Entry 3RMO (X-ray diffraction, 1.40 A resolution); this record covers chains H and I of the 3 polymer chains in the assembly.

== Chain H ==
Molecule: Thrombin Heavy Chain
From: Homo sapiens
Notes: EC 3.4.21.5
UniProt: P00734 (THRB_HUMAN); the construct lacks a stretch of the UniProt sequence and is renumbered around it, so the offset changes along the chain: 16-36 = UniProt 364-384; 37-60 = UniProt 386-409; 61-77 = UniProt 419-435; 78-97 = UniProt 437-456; 7 more segments
Amino-acid sequence (259 residues; numbered 16 to 247 plus 28 insertion-coded residues; 1 number in that range is skipped by the numbering (no residue carries it; nothing is unmodelled there); the number before each row is that of its first residue; a row labelled like 60A-60I holds insertion residues (60A, then the next letters in order)):
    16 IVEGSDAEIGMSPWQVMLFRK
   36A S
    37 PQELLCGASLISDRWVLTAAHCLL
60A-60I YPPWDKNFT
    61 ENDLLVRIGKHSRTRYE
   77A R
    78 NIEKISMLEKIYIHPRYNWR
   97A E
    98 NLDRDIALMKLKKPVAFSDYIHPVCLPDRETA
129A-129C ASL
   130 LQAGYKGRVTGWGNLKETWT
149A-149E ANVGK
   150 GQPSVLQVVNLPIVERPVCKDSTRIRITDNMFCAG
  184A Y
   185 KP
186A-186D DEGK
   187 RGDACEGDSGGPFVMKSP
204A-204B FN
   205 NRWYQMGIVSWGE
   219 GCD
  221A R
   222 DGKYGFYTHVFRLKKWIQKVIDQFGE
Unresolved in the structure: 148-149, 149A-149E, 247
Disulfide bonds: Cys42-Cys58, Cys168-Cys182, Cys191-Cys220
Glycans and other covalent adducts: N-acetylglucosamine (NAG) linked to Asn60G
Ligand contacts: S04 (N-(benzylsulfonyl)-3-cyclohexyl-D-alanyl-N-[2-(aminomethyl)-5-chlorobenzyl]-L-prolinamide): His57, Tyr60A, Trp60D, Glu97A, Asn98, Leu99, Ile174, Asp189, Ala190, Cys191, Glu192, Ser195, Val213, Ser214, Trp215, Gly216, Glu217, Gly219, Cys220, Arg221A, Gly226, Phe227, Tyr228
UniProt features mapped onto this chain:
  - region: Ala183 to Val200 (High affinity receptor-binding region which is also known as the TP508 peptide)
  - active site (Charge relay system): His57, Asp102, Ser195
  - glycosylation: Asn60G (N-linked (GlcNAc...) (complex) asparagine)

== Chain I ==
Molecule: Hirudin variant-2
Notes: fragment: residues in UNP 60-72
UniProt: P09945 (HIRV2_HIRME); residues 53-65 here correspond to UniProt positions 60-72 (UniProt number = residue number + 7)
Amino-acid sequence (13 residues; row label = number of the first residue in the row):
    53 NGDFEEIPEEYLQ
Unresolved in the structure: 53-54
Modified positions: Tyr63 (o-sulfo-l-tyrosine; TYS)
UniProt features mapped onto this chain:
  - region: Asp55 to Gln65 (Interaction with fibrinogen-binding exosite of thrombin)
  - modified residue: Tyr63 (Sulfotyrosine)

== Interface between chain H and chain I ==
Residue-residue contacts (19; chain H residue first):
  Phe34(H) - Phe56(I)  hydrophobic
  Gln38(H) - Ile59(I)
  Gln38(H) - Leu64(I)
  Leu40(H) - Phe56(I)
  Leu65(H) - Ile59(I)  hydrophobic
  Leu65(H) - Tyr63(I)
  Arg67(H) - Ile59(I)
  Arg73(H) - Phe56(I)
  Thr74(H) - Asp55(I)
  Thr74(H) - Phe56(I)
  Thr74(H) - Glu57(I)  hydrogen bond (backbone-backbone)
  Arg75(H) - Glu57(I)
  Tyr76(H) - Glu57(I)  hydrogen bond (backbone-side chain)
  Tyr76(H) - Glu58(I)
  Tyr76(H) - Pro60(I)
  Tyr76(H) - Tyr63(I)
  Glu80(H) - Tyr63(I)
  Lys81(H) - Tyr63(I)
  Ile82(H) - Tyr63(I)
Interface residues without a listed pair, chain H (14 interface residues in all): Lys36, Glu39

== Overview ==
14 residues of chain H and 8 residues of chain I are in contact, with 2 hydrogen bonds. Among the polar pairs
are Tyr76(H)-Glu57(I) and Thr74(H)-Glu57(I). Chain H binds compound S04. Covalently linked
N-acetylglucosamine: at Asn60G(H).
Chain H is Thrombin Heavy Chain (Homo sapiens) and chain I is Hirudin variant-2; the structure, Human Thrombin
in complex with MI004, was determined by X-ray diffraction together with 3RLW, 3RLY, 3RM0, 3RM2, 3RML, 3RMM
and 3 further entries from the same study.
